7SYE - chains B and D of the 4 polymer chains in the assembly; structure by electron microscopy, 3.30 A resolution.

[Chain B]
Molecule: Epidermal growth factor receptor
From: Homo sapiens
Notes: EC 2.7.10.1
UniProt: P00533 (EGFR_HUMAN); residues -23 to 1186 here correspond to UniProt positions 1-1210 (UniProt number = residue number + 24)
Chain sequence (1210 residues; numbered -23 to 1186; the number before each row is that of its first residue; numbers below 1 keep their minus sign (Met-23 is residue -23)):
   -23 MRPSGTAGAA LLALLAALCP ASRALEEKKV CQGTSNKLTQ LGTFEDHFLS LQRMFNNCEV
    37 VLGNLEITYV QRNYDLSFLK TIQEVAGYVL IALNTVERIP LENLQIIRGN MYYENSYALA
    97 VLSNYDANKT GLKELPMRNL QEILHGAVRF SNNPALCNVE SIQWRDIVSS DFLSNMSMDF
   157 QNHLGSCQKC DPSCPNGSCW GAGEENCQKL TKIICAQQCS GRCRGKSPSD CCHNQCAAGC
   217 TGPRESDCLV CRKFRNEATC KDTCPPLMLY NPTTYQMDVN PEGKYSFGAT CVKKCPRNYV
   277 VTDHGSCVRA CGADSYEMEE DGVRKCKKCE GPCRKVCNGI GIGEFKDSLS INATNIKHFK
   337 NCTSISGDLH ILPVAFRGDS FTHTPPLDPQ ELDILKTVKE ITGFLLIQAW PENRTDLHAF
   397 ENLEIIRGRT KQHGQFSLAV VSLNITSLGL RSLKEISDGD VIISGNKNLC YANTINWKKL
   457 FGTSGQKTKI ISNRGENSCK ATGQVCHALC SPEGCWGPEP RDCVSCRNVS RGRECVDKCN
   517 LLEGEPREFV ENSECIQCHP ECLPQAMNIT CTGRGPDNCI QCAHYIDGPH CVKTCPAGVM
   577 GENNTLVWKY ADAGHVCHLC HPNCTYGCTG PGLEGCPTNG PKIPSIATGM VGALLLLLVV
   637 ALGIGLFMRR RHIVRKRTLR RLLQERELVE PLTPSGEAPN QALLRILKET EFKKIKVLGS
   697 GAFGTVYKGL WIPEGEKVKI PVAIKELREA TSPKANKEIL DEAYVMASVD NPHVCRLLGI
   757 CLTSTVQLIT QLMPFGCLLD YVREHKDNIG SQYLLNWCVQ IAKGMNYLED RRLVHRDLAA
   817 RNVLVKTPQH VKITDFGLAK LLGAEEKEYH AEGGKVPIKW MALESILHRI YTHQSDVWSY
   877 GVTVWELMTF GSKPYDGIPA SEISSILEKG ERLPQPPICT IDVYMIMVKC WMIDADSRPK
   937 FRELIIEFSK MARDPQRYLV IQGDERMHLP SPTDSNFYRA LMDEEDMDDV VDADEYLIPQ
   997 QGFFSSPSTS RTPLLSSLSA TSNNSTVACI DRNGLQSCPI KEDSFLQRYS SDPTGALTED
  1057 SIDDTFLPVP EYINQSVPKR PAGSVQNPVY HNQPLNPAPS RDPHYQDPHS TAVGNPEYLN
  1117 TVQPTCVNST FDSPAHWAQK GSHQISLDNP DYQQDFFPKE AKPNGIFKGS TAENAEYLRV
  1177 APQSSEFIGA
Disordered / not traced: -23 to 0, 615-1186
Differences from the reference sequence: conflict Asn232 (Asp256 in P00533)
UniProt features mapped onto this chain:
  - region: Leu664 to Leu680 (Important for dimerization, phosphorylation and activation)
  - active site: Asp813 (Proton acceptor)
  - binding site (ATP): Leu694 to Val702, Lys721, Thr766, Gln767, Asp831
  - site: Tyr992 (Important for interaction with PIK3C2B)
  - modified residue: Ser205 (Phosphoserine), Thr654 (Phosphothreonine), Thr669 (Phosphothreonine), Ser671 (Phosphoserine), Lys721 (N6-(2-hydroxyisobutyryl)lysine), Tyr845 (Phosphotyrosine), Ser967 (Phosphoserine), Ser971 (Phosphoserine), Tyr974 (Phosphotyrosine), Tyr992 (Phosphotyrosine), Ser1002 (Phosphoserine), Ser1015 (Phosphoserine), Thr1017 (Phosphothreonine), Ser1018 (Phosphoserine), Ser1040 (Phosphoserine), Tyr1045 (Phosphotyrosine), Ser1046 (Phosphoserine), Ser1047 (Phosphoserine), Ser1057 (Phosphoserine), Tyr1068 (Phosphotyrosine) and 5 more in UniProt
  - lipidation (S-palmitoyl cysteine): Cys1025, Cys1122
  - glycosylation (N-linked (GlcNAc...) asparagine): Asn32 (complex), Asn49, Asn104, Asn151, Asn172, Asn328, Asn337, Asn389, Asn420, Asn504, Asn544, Asn579, Asn599 (high mannose)
  - cross-link (Glycyl lysine isopeptide (Lys-Gly)): Lys692 (interchain with G-Cter in ubiquitin), Lys713 (interchain with G-Cter in ubiquitin), Lys730 (interchain with G-Cter in ubiquitin), Lys733 (interchain with G-Cter in ubiquitin), Lys843 (interchain with G-Cter in ubiquitin), Lys905 (interchain with G-Cter in ubiquitin), Lys936 (interchain with G-Cter in ubiquitin), Lys946 (interchain with G-Cter in ubiquitin)
Disulfide bonds: Cys7-Cys34, Cys133-Cys163, Cys166-Cys175, Cys170-Cys183, Cys191-Cys199, Cys195-Cys207, Cys208-Cys216, Cys212-Cys224, Cys227-Cys236, Cys240-Cys267, Cys271-Cys283, Cys287-Cys302, Cys305-Cys309, Cys313-Cys338, Cys446-Cys475, Cys482-Cys491, Cys486-Cys499, Cys502-Cys511, Cys515-Cys531, Cys534-Cys547, Cys538-Cys555, Cys558-Cys567, Cys571-Cys593, Cys596-Cys604, Cys600-Cys612
From the paper describing this entry:
  - conformationally variable residues (domain motion): Thr614
  - mutagenesis - L834R: increased catalytic activity

[Chain D]
Molecule: Epidermal growth factor
From: Homo sapiens
UniProt: P01133 (EGF_HUMAN); residues 1-53 here correspond to UniProt positions 971-1023 (UniProt number = residue number + 970)
Chain sequence (53 residues; each row starts with the number of its first residue):
     1 NSDSECPLSH DGYCLHDGVC MYIEALDKYA CNCVVGYIGE RCQYRDLKWW ELR
Disordered / not traced: 1-4, 52-53
Disulfide bonds: Cys6-Cys20, Cys14-Cys31, Cys33-Cys42

[Interface between chain B and chain D]
Contacting residue pairs - 53 pairs, chain B then chain D:
  Asn12(B) with Gly39(D); Glu40(D)
  Lys13(B) with Glu40(D)
  Leu14(B) with Leu26(D), hydrophobic; Ala30(D)
  Thr15(B) with Cys31(D); Cys33(D); Gly39(D); Glu40(D), hydrogen bond (side chain-backbone)
  Gln16(B) with Cys31(D), hydrogen bond (backbone-backbone); Asn32(D), hydrogen bond; Cys33(D), hydrogen bond (backbone-backbone)
  Leu17(B) with Cys33(D); Ile38(D), hydrophobic
  Gly18(B) with Asn32(D); Cys33(D), hydrogen bond (backbone-backbone); Val35(D)
  Arg29(B) with Trp49(D)
  Tyr45(B) with Met21(D); Ile23(D)
  Leu69(B) with Ile23(D), hydrophobic
  Glu90(B) with Lys28(D), salt bridge
  Leu98(B) with Leu26(D), hydrophobic
  Ser99(B) with Ala25(D); Leu26(D)
  Tyr101(B) with Ala25(D)
  Leu325(B) with Leu15(D), hydrophobic; Arg41(D); Gln43(D); Tyr44(D)
  His346(B) with Tyr44(D), hydrogen bond
  Leu348(B) with Tyr44(D), hydrophobic
  Pro349(B) with His16(D)
  Asp355(B) with Arg41(D), salt bridge
  Ser356(B) with Asp11(D)
  Phe357(B) with Tyr13(D), hydrophobic; Arg41(D)
  Leu382(B) with Leu47(D), hydrophobic
  Gln384(B) with Arg45(D)
  His409(B) with Ile38(D); Arg45(D); Leu47(D); Lys48(D), hydrogen bond (backbone-side chain)
  Gln411(B) with Lys48(D)
  Phe412(B) with Leu47(D), hydrophobic; Lys48(D)
  Val417(B) with Leu47(D), hydrophobic; Glu51(D)
  Ile438(B) with Leu47(D); Trp50(D)
  Ser440(B) with Glu51(D)
  Ile467(B) with Glu51(D)
  Ser468(B) with Glu51(D)
Interface residues without a listed pair, chain B (41 interface residues in all): Gln8, Asp22, Tyr89, Val350, Arg353, Thr358, Gln408, Ala415, Gly441, Lys465
Interface residues without a listed pair, chain D (31 interface residues in all): Ser9, His10, Gly12, Tyr37, Asp46

[In short]
41 residues of chain B and 31 residues of chain D are in contact; the contacts include 7 hydrogen bonds and 2
salt bridges. Among the polar pairs are Glu90(B)-Lys28(D), Asp355(B)-Arg41(D) and Thr15(B)-Glu40(D). From the
paper: L834R of chain B increases catalytic activity; conformational variability at Thr614(B).
Here chain B is Epidermal growth factor receptor and chain D is Epidermal growth factor, both from Homo
sapiens. Entry 7SYE (Cryo-EM structure of the extracellular module of the full-length EGFR bound to EGF.
"tips-separated" conformation) was determined by electron microscopy, deposited together with 7SYD, 7SZ0,
7SZ1, 7SZ5 and 7SZ7.
